PDB entry 1ANB | X-ray diffraction, 2.80 A resolution | chain A

== Chain A ==
Name: Anionic trypsin
Organism: Rattus rattus
Notes: EC 3.4.21.4
UniProt: P00763 (TRY2_RAT); the construct lacks a stretch of the UniProt sequence and is renumbered around it, so the offset changes along the chain: 16-34 = UniProt 24-42; 37-65 = UniProt 43-71; 69-125 = UniProt 74-130; 127-130 = UniProt 131-134; 6 more segments
Sequence (223 residues; numbered 16 to 245 plus 4 insertion-coded residues; 11 numbers in that range are skipped by the numbering (no residue carries them; nothing is unmodelled there); the number before each row is that of its first residue):
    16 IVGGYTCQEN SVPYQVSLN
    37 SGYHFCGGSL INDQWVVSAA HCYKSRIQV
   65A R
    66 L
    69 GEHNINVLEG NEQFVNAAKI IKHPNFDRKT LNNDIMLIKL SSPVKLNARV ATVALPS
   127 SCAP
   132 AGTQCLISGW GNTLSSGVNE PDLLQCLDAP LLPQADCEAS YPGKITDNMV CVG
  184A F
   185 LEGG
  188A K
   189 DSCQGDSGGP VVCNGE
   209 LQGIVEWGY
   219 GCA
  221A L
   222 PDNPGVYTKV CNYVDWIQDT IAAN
Sequence notes: engineered mutation Glu214 (Ser215 in P00763)
Cystine bridges: Cys22-Cys157, Cys42-Cys58, Cys128-Cys232, Cys136-Cys201, Cys168-Cys182, Cys191-Cys220
Metal / ion sites: Ca2+: Glu70, Asn72, Val75, Glu77, Glu80
Ligand contacts:
  - benzamidine (BEN), molecule 1: Ser146, Gly188, Ala221, Leu221A, Pro222
  - benzamidine (BEN), molecule 2: Asp189, Ser190, Cys191, Gln192, Ser195, Val213, Glu214, Trp215, Gly216, Gly219, Cys220, Gly226, Tyr228

== In short ==
Bound to chain A: benzamidine. Glu70, Asn72, Val75, Glu77 and Glu80 coordinate Ca2+.
Chain A is Anionic trypsin (Rattus rattus); the structure, Anionic trypsin mutant with ser 214 replaced by
glu, was determined by X-ray diffraction together with 1ANC from the same study.
